PDB entry 2W2I | X-ray diffraction, 2.10 A resolution | chain A

== Chain A ==
Molecule: 2-oxoglutarate oxygenase
From: Homo sapiens
UniProt: B2RXH2 (KD4DL_HUMAN); numbering as in UniProt (aligned over 1-336)
Chain sequence (358 residues; each row starts with the number of its first residue; numbers below 1 keep their minus sign (Met-21 is residue -21)):
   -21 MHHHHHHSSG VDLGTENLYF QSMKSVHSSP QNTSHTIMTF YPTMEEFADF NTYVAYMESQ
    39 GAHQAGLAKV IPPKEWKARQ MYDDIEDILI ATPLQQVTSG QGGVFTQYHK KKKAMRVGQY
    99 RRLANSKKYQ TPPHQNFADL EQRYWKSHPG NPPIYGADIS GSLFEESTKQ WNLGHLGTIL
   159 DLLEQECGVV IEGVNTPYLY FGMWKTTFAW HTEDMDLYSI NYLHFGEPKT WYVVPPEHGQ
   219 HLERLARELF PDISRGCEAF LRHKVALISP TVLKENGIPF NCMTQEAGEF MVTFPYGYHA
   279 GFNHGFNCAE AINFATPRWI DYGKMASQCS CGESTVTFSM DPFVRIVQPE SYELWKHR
Unresolved in the structure: -21 to 12, 233-236, 305-313, 331-336
Sequence notes: expression tag (-21 to 0)
Bound ions: Ni2+: His189, Glu191, His277 (together with pyridine-2,4-dicarboxylic acid)
Small-molecule neighbours: pyridine-2,4-dicarboxylic acid (PD2): Tyr133, Tyr178, Phe186, His189, Glu191, Asn199, Lys207, Trp209, Lys242, His277
What the authors report for this chain:
  - specificity-determining residues: Leu72, His87, Lys88, Lys89

== In short ==
Chain A binds pyridine-2,4-dicarboxylic acid. The Ni2+ site is built by His189, Glu191 and His277. From the
paper: specificity determinants Leu72, His87 and Lys88 among others.
Chain A is 2-oxoglutarate oxygenase (Homo sapiens); the structure, Crystal structure of the human
2-oxoglutarate oxygenase LOC390245, was determined by X-ray diffraction, deposited together with 2XML.
